PDB entry 5E3M | X-ray diffraction, 2.89 A resolution | chains A and C of the 4 polymer chains in the assembly

[Chain A]
Protein: DNA-binding protein Fis
Source organism: Escherichia coli
UniProtKB: P0A6R3 (FIS_ECOLI); numbering as in UniProt (aligned over 1-98)
Sequence (98 residues; numbered 1 to 98; the number before each row is that of its first residue):
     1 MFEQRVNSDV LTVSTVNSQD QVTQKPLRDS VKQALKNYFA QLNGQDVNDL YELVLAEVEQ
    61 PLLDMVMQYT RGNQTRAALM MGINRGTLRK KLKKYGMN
Disordered / not traced: 1-7
Curated features (UniProtKB/Swiss-Prot):
  - DNA-binding region: Gln74 to Lys93 (H-T-H motif)
  - region: Asn17 to Gly44 (Required for the stimulation of HIN-mediated recombination)
Reported in the primary citation:
  - binding site for the 27-nt DNA strand (chain C): Arg85
  - mutagenesis - N73A (140-fold): decreased binding to F1
  - mutagenesis - R71A, T75A: unchanged binding to F1
  - mutagenesis - R71A: decreased binding to F27
  - mutagenesis - R71A: decreased binding to F28
  - mutagenesis - R71A: decreased binding to F1+/-8G

[Chain C]
Molecule: 27-nt DNA strand
Sequence (27 nucleotides; each row starts with the number of its first residue):
     1 AAATTAGTTT GAATCTCGAG CTAATTT

[Interface between chain A and chain C]
Contacting residue pairs (9; chain A residue first):
  Ile83(A) - DC17(C)  phosphate contact
  Asn84(A) - DC17(C)  hydrogen bond to the phosphate
  Asn84(A) - DG18(C)  hydrogen bond to the phosphate
  Arg85(A) - DG20(C)  hydrogen bond to the base
  Thr87(A) - DT16(C)  sugar contact
  Thr87(A) - DC17(C)  hydrogen bond to the phosphate
  Lys90(A) - DC15(C)  sugar contact
  Lys90(A) - DT16(C)  salt bridge to the phosphate
  Lys91(A) - DT16(C)  salt bridge to the phosphate
Also at the interface, not in a pair above, chain A (7 interface residues in all): Gly82

[Overview]
7 residues of chain A face 5 of chain C across their interface; the contacts include 4 hydrogen bonds and 2
salt bridges. Polar pairs include Arg85(A)-DG20(C), Asn84(A)-DC17(C) and Asn84(A)-DG18(C). From the paper: a
binding site for the 27-nt DNA strand (chain C) at Arg85(A); N73A of chain A reduces binding to F1; 3
substitutions were tested in all.
Chain A is DNA-binding protein Fis (Escherichia coli) and chain C is a 27-nt DNA strand; the structure,
Crystal structure of Fis bound to 27bp DNA F35 (AAATTAGTTTGAATCTCGAGCTAATTT), was determined by X-ray
diffraction (same publication as 5DS9, 5E3L, 5DTD, 5E3N and 5E3O).
